PDB entry 9PDD | electron microscopy, 4.16 A resolution (low resolution: residue-level contacts below are approximate; hydrogen-bond / salt-bridge calls are withheld) | chains D and E of the 11 polymer chains in the assembly

[Chain D (and E)]
Name: Vesicle-fusing ATPase
Organism: Cricetulus griseus
Notes: EC 3.6.4.6; chain E of this document is another copy of the same molecule, construct and numbering; everything in this record applies to it too
Reference sequence: P18708 (NSF_CRIGR); residues 1-744 here = UniProt positions 1-744
Amino-acid sequence (747 residues; row label = number of the first residue in the row; numbers below 1 keep their minus sign (Gly-2 is residue -2)):
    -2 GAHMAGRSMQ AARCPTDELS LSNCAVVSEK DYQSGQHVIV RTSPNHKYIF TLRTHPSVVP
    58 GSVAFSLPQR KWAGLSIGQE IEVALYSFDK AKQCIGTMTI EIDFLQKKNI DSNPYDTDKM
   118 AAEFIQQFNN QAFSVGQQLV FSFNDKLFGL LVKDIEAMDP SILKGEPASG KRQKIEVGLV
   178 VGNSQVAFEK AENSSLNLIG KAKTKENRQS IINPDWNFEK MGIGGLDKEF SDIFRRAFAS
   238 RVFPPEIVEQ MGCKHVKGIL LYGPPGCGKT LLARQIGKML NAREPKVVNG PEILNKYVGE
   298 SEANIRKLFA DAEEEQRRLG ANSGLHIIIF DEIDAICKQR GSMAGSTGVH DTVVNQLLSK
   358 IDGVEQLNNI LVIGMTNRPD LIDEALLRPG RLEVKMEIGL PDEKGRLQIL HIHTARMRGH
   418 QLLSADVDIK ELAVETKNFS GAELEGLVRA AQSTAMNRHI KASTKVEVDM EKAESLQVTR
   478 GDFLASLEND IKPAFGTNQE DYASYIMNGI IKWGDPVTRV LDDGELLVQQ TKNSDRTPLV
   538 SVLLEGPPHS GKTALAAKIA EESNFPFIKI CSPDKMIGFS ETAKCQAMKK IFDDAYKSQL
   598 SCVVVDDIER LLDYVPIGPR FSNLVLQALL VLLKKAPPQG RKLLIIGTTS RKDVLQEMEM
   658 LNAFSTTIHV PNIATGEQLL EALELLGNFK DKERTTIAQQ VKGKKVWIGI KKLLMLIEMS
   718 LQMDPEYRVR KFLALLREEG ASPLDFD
Not modelled in the structure: -2 to 0, 157-168, 741-744
Differences from the reference sequence: expression tag (-2 to 0)
Residues lining bound ligands:
  - ADP (adenosine-5'-diphosphate): Gly219, Ile220, Gly221, Leu223, Pro262, Gly263, Cys264, Gly265, Lys266, Thr267, Leu268, Ile406, His410, Gly438, Ala439, Glu442
  - ATP (adenosine-5'-triphosphate): Asn505, Gly506, Ile507, Ile508, Trp510, Val514, Pro545, His546, Ser547, Gly548, Lys549, Thr550, Ala551, Leu552, Asp604, Ile707, Lys708
Swiss-Prot annotation at these positions:
  - binding site (ATP): Asn505 to Trp510, Pro545 to Leu552
  - binding site (Mg(2+)): Thr550
  - modified residue: Lys105 (N6-acetyllysine), Ser207 (Phosphoserine), Tyr259 (Phosphotyrosine), Ser569 (Phosphoserine)
Reported in the primary citation:
  - binding site for Unknown SNARE protein: Tyr294
  - binding site for phosphate ion: Glu329
  - mutagenesis - I209N: decreased catalytic activity on ternary SNARE complexes (citing earlier work)
  - mutagenesis - I209N: unchanged catalytic activity on binary SNARE complexes (citing earlier work)
  - post-translational modification sites: Ser207 (citing earlier work)

[How chain D and chain E interact]
Residue-residue contacts (68):
  Ile209(D) with Val463(E)
  Pro211(D) with Lys462(E)
  Trp213(D) with Ser460(E); Thr461(E)
  Asn214(D) with Thr461(E)
  Arg232(D) with Thr451(E); Asn454(E)
  Arg233(D) with Asp487(E)
  Ala236(D) with Met453(E)
  Val239(D) with Val465(E)
  Phe240(D) with Met453(E)
  Pro241(D) with Glu468(E)
  Glu246(D) with Arg413(E)
  Gln247(D) with Arg413(E)
  Met248(D) with Arg413(E); Met414(E); Gln449(E)
  Cys250(D) with Arg446(E); Gln449(E)
  Lys251(D) with Arg446(E)
  Val253(D) with Arg446(E)
  Tyr294(D) with Lys293(E)
  Val295(D) with Asn292(E); Lys293(E)
  Arg303(D) with Glu289(E)
  Arg337(D) with Asp331(E); Asn374(E); Arg375(E)
  Ser343(D) with Ala341(E); Gly342(E)
  Thr349(D) with Pro288(E)
  Asn352(D) with Asp331(E); Ala332(E)
  Ser356(D) with Asn286(E); Gly287(E)
  Val361(D) with Asn286(E)
  Glu362(D) with Asn286(E)
  Gln363(D) with Arg271(E)
  Glu381(D) with Pro262(E)
  Glu390(D) with Gly443(E); Arg446(E)
  Gln527(D) with Glu715(E); Met716(E); Gln719(E)
  Ser531(D) with Glu715(E)
  Arg533(D) with Met504(E); Leu683(E); Asn685(E); Glu715(E)
  Thr534(D) with Met712(E)
  Lys586(D) with Ile574(E)
  Pro616(D) with Ile614(E)
  Phe618(D) with Val612(E); Ile614(E); Arg617(E)
  Asn620(D) with Asp610(E)
  Leu621(D) with Phe576(E)
  Gln624(D) with Arg607(E); Asp610(E); Tyr611(E)
  Ala625(D) with Ile574(E)
  Leu627(D) with Arg607(E)
  Val628(D) with Ile574(E)
  Lys632(D) with Asp571(E)
  Glu654(D) with Pro613(E); Ile614(E)
  Glu656(D) with Pro613(E)
  Asn659(D) with His546(E)
Other interface residues (no listed pair), chain D (69 interface residues in all): Phe215, Phe231, Gly249, Glu299, Gln336, Gly338, Thr344, Gln353, Gly360, Asp380, Ala382, Arg385, Pro386, Leu523, Leu524, Gln526, Asn530, Asp532, Leu623, Leu629, Lys631, Met655, Ser662
Other interface residues (no listed pair), chain E (63 interface residues in all): Gly263, Thr267, Val284, Leu291, Asp328, Glu329, Met340, Leu378, His417, Ala439, Ser450, Ile488, Asn505, Lys708, Lys709, Met720

[In short]
69 residues of chain D and 63 residues of chain E are in contact. Chain D binds ATP and ADP. From UniProt: 14
ATP-binding residues and Mg2+-binding residue Thr550(D) on chain D. From the paper: a binding site for Unknown
SNARE protein at Tyr294(D); I209N of chain D reduces catalytic activity on ternary SNARE complexes.
Chain D and chain E are both Vesicle-fusing ATPase (Cricetulus griseus); the structure, 22bin20S complex
(NSF-alphaSNAP-2:2 syntaxin-1a:SNAP-25), hydrolyzing, class 29, was determined by electron microscopy together
with 9OJR, 9OJU, 9OJZ, 9OK3, 9OK5, 9OKC and 17 further entries from the same study.
